PDB entry 8X3L | electron microscopy, 3.13 A resolution | chains A and R of the 5 polymer chains in the assembly

[Chain A]
Protein: Guanine nucleotide-binding protein G(i) subunit alpha-1
From: Homo sapiens
UniProtKB: P63096 (GNAI1_HUMAN); numbering as in UniProt (aligned over 1-354)
Amino-acid sequence (354 residues; row label = number of the first residue in the row):
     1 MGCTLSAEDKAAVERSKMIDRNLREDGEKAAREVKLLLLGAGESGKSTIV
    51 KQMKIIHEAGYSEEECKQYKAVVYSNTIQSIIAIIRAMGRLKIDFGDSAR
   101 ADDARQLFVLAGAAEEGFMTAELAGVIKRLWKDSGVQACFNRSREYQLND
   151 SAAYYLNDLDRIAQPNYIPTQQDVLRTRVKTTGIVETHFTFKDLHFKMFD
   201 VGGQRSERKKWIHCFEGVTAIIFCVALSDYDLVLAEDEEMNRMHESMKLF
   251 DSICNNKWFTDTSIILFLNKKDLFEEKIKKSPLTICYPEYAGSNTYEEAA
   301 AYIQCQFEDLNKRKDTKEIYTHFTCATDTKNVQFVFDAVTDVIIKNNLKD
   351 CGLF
Unresolved in the structure: 1-2, 55-181, 233-239
UniProt features mapped onto this chain:
  - region: Lys35 to Thr48 (G1 motif), Asp173 to Thr181 (G2 motif), Phe196 to Arg205 (G3 motif), Ile265 to Asp272 (G4 motif), Thr324 to Thr329 (G5 motif)
  - binding site (GTP): Glu43 to Thr48, Ser151, Leu175 to Thr181, Asp200 to Gln204, Asn269 to Asp272, Ala326
  - binding site (Mg(2+)): Ser47, Thr181
  - modified residue: Arg178 (ADP-ribosylarginine), Gln204 (Deamidated glutamine), Cys351 (ADP-ribosylcysteine)
  - lipidation: Gly2 (N-myristoyl glycine), Cys3 (S-palmitoyl cysteine)
  - natural variant: Gly40 (G40C: In NEDHISB; G40R: In NEDHISB), Gly45 (G45D: In NEDHISB), Thr48 (T48I: In NEDHISB; T48K: In NEDHISB), Gln52 (Q52P: In NEDHISB), Ser75 (deletion: In NEDHISB; uncertain significance), Gln172 (deletion: In NEDHISB), Asp173 (D173V: In NEDHISB), Glu186 to Phe189 (deletion: In NEDHISB; uncertain significance), Cys224 (C224Y: In NEDHISB), Lys270 (K270N: In NEDHISB; K270R: In NEDHISB), Asp272 (D272G: In NEDHISB), Ala326 (A326P: In NEDHISB), 1 further natural variant entry in UniProt
  - mutagenesis: Gly42 (G42R: Abolishes switch to an activated conformation and dissociation from beta and gamma subunits upon GTP binding. Abolishes interaction with RGS family members), Glu116 (E116L: Enhances interaction (inactive GDP-bound) with RGS14), Gln147 (Q147L: Enhances interaction (inactive GDP-bound) with RGS14), Glu245 (E245L: Enhances interaction (inactive GDP-bound) with RGS14)

[Chain R]
Protein: Cannabinoid receptor 2
From: Homo sapiens
UniProtKB: P34972 (CNR2_HUMAN); residues 1-319 here = UniProt positions 1-319
Amino-acid sequence (319 residues; each row starts with the number of its first residue):
     1 MEECWVTEIANGSKDGLDSNPMKDYMILSGPQKTAVAVLCTLLGLLSALE
    51 NVAVLYLILSSHQLRRKPSYLFIGSLAGADFLASVVFACSFVNFHVFHGV
   101 DSKAVFLLKIGSVTMTFTASVGSLLLTAIDRYLCLRYPPSYKALLTRGRA
   151 LVTLGIMWVLSALVSYLPLMGWTCCPRPCSELFPLIPNDYLLSWLLFIAF
   201 LFSGIIYTYGHVLWKAHQHVASLSGHQDRQVPGMARMRLDVRLAKTLGLV
   251 LAVLLICWFPVLALMAHSLATTLSDQVKKAFAFCSMLCLINSMVNPVIYA
   301 LRSGEIRSSAHHCLAHWKK
Unresolved in the structure: 1-23, 228-236
Disulfide bonds: Cys174-Cys179
Small-molecule neighbours: XWD (4-[3-(4-fluoranyl-2H-indazol-7-yl)-1,2,4-oxadiazol-5-yl]-1-(4-fluorophenyl)azepan-2-one): Phe87, Ser90, Phe91, Phe94, Ile110, Val113, Thr114, Phe117, Phe183, Ile186, Tyr190, Leu191, Trp194, Val261, Met265, Phe281, Ser285, Cys288
UniProt features mapped onto this chain:
  - glycosylation: Asn11 (N-linked (GlcNAc...) asparagine)
  - natural variant: Gln63 (Q63R: High incidence in Japanese depressed subjects)
  - mutagenesis: Lys109 (K109A: No effect on agonist binding. Affects cannabinoid agonist binding; when associated with G-112; K109R: No effect on agonist binding), Ser112 (S112G: Affects cannabinoid agonist binding; when associated with A-109), Asp130 (D130A: Loss of ligand binding. Alters agonist-induced inhibitory effect on adenylate cyclase), Arg131 (R131A: No effect on ligand binding. Alters agonist-induced inhibitory effect on adenylate cyclase), Leu201 (L201P: Abolishes ligand binding and agonist-induced inhibitory effect on adenylate cyclase), Tyr207 (Y207A: Abolishes agonist-induced inhibitory effect on adenylate cyclase. No effect on ligand binding), Ala244 (A244E: Loss of ligand binding. Alters agonist-induced inhibitory effect on adenylate cyclase)

[Chain A / chain R interface]
Pairs across the interface - 23 pairs, chain A then chain R:
  Glu28(A) - Ala143(R)
  Gln333(A) - His226(R)
  Asp337(A) - Leu223(R)
  Asp337(A) - His226(R)  salt bridge
  Asp341(A) - Leu223(R)
  Ile343(A) - Pro138(R)
  Ile343(A) - Pro139(R)
  Ile344(A) - Pro138(R)  hydrophobic
  Asn347(A) - Cys134(R)
  Asn347(A) - Pro138(R)  hydrogen bond (side chain-backbone)
  Asn347(A) - Tyr141(R)
  Asn347(A) - Lys142(R)
  Leu348(A) - Leu135(R)  hydrophobic
  Lys349(A) - Glu305(R)
  Cys351(A) - Ser69(R)
  Cys351(A) - Cys134(R)  hydrophobic
  Gly352(A) - Tyr70(R)
  Gly352(A) - Ser303(R)
  Leu353(A) - Arg131(R)
  Leu353(A) - Leu243(R)  hydrophobic
  Leu353(A) - Arg302(R)
  Phe354(A) - Leu239(R)  hydrophobic
  Phe354(A) - Gly304(R)
Interface residues without a listed pair, chain A (18 interface residues in all): Arg32, Leu194, Lys330, Phe334, Asp350
Interface residues without a listed pair, chain R (23 interface residues in all): Lys67, Tyr137, Ser140, His219, Arg242

[In short]
18 residues of chain A and 23 residues of chain R are in contact, with 1 hydrogen bond and 1 salt bridge.
Polar contacts include Asp337(A)-His226(R) and Asn347(A)-Pro138(R). Bound to chain R: compound XWD.
Here chain A is Guanine nucleotide-binding protein G(i) subunit alpha-1 and chain R is Cannabinoid receptor 2,
both from Homo sapiens. Entry 8X3L (Cryo-EM structure of CB2-G protein complex) was determined by electron
microscopy.
